7L69 - chains A and P of the 3 polymer chains in the assembly; structure by X-ray diffraction, 1.91 A resolution.

Chain A:
Name: DNA polymerase eta
Organism: Homo sapiens
Notes: EC 2.7.7.7
UniProtKB: Q9Y253 (POLH_HUMAN); residue numbers follow UniProt; this construct covers 1-432
Sequence (432 residues; numbered 1 to 432; the number before each row is that of its first residue):
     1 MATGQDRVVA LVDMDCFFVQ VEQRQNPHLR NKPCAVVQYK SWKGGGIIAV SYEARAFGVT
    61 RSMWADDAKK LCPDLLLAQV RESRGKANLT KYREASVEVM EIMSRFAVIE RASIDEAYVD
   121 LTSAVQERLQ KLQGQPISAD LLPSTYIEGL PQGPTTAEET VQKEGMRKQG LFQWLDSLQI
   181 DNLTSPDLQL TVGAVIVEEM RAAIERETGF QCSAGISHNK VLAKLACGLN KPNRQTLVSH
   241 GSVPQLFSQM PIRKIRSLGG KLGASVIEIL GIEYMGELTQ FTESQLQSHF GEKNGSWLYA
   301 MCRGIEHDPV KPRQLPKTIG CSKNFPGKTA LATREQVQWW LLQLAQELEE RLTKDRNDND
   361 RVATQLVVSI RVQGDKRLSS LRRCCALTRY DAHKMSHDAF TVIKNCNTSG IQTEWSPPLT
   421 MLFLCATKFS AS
Disordered / not traced: 155-159
Swiss-Prot annotation at these positions:
  - binding site (Mg(2+)): Asp13, Met14, Asp115, Glu116
  - binding site (Mn(2+)): Asp13, Met14, Asp115, Glu116
  - binding site (a 2'-deoxyribonucleoside 5'-triphosphate): Arg61
  - natural variant: Val37 (deletion: In XPV), Leu75 (deletion: In XPV), Arg93 (R93P: In XPV), Arg111 (R111H: In XPV), Thr122 (T122P: In XPV), Gly153 (G153D: In a breast cancer sample), Thr191 (T191P: In XPV), Gly263 (G263V: In XPV), Val266 (V266D: In XPV), Gly295 (G295R: In XPV), Arg361 (R361S: In XPV)
  - mutagenesis: Tyr52 (Y52A/F: Reduces DNA polymerase activity; Y52E: Reduces DNA polymerase activity. Increases fidelity of replication and reduces translesion bypass), Arg61 (R61A: Reduces enzymatic activity by two-thirds), Ser62 (S62G: Increased DNA polymerase activity and translesion bypass compared to wild-type), Ala68 (A68S/V: Severe reduction in thymine dimer translesion bypass), Asn324 to Pro326 (Reduces binding to chromatin and to monoubiquitinated PCNA. Abolishes binding to monoubiquitinated PCNA; when associated with 705-E--H-713 Del)

Chain P:
Molecule: 8-nt DNA strand
Sequence (8 nucleotides; row label = number of the first residue in the row):
     1 AGTGTGAG

Interface between chain A and chain P:
Residue-residue contacts (22):
  Ser113(A) - DG8(P)  hydrogen bond to the phosphate
  Asp115(A) - DG8(P)  phosphate contact
  Glu116(A) - DG8(P)  sugar contact
  Lys224(A) - DG8(P)  salt bridge to the phosphate
  Ile255(A) - DA7(P)  phosphate contact
  Arg256(A) - DA7(P)  phosphate contact
  Ser257(A) - DG6(P)  phosphate contact
  Ser257(A) - DA7(P)  hydrogen bond to the phosphate
  Leu258(A) - DA7(P)  hydrogen bond to the phosphate
  Gly259(A) - DA7(P)  hydrogen bond to the phosphate
  Gly260(A) - DG6(P)  phosphate contact
  Gly260(A) - DA7(P)  phosphate contact
  Lys261(A) - DT5(P)  salt bridge to the phosphate
  Lys261(A) - DG6(P)  hydrogen bond to the phosphate
  Leu262(A) - DG6(P)  hydrogen bond to the phosphate
  Arg377(A) - DG4(P)  salt bridge to the phosphate
  Leu381(A) - DT3(P)  phosphate contact
  Arg382(A) - DA1(P)  sugar contact
  Arg382(A) - DG2(P)  salt bridge to the phosphate
  Arg382(A) - DT3(P)  hydrogen bond to the phosphate
  Arg383(A) - DG2(P)  salt bridge to the phosphate
  Cys384(A) - DG2(P)  hydrogen bond to the phosphate
Other interface residues (no listed pair), chain A (20 interface residues in all): Arg61, Ser379, Ser380

In short:
20 residues of chain A and 8 residues of chain P are in contact; the contacts include 8 hydrogen bonds and 5
salt bridges. Polar pairs include Ser113(A)-DG8(P), Ser257(A)-DA7(P) and Leu258(A)-DA7(P).
Chain A is DNA polymerase eta (Homo sapiens) and chain P is an 8-nt DNA strand; the structure, Crystal
structure of human polymerase eta complexed with syn N7-benzylguanine, was determined by X-ray diffraction.
